9F02 - chains A and E of the 12 polymer chains in the assembly; structure by electron microscopy, 3.02 A resolution.

Chain A (and E):
Protein: Transmembrane protein gp41
From: Human immunodeficiency virus 1
Notes: chain E of this document is another copy of the same molecule, construct and numbering; everything in this record applies to it too
Reference sequence: Q2N0S8 (Q2N0S8_9HIV1); residues 512-664 here correspond to UniProt positions 511-663 (UniProt number = residue number - 1)
Chain sequence (170 residues; row label = number of the first residue in the row):
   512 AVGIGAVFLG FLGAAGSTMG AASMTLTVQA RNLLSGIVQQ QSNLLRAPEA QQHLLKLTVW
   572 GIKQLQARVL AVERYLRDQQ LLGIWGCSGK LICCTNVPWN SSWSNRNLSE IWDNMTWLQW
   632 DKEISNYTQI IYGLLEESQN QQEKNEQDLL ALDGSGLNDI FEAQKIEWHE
Disordered / not traced: 512-520, 548-567, 653-681
Cystine bridges: Cys598-Cys604
Sequence notes: conflict Pro559 (Ile558 in Q2N0S8), Cys605 (Thr604 in Q2N0S8); expression tag (665-681)

How chain A and chain E interact:
Pairs across the interface (17; chain A residue first):
  Ile573(A) - Thr569(E)
  Ile573(A) - Ile573(E)  hydrophobic
  Leu576(A) - Leu576(E)  hydrophobic
  Gln577(A) - Leu576(E)
  Val580(A) - Arg579(E)
  Leu581(A) - Arg579(E)
  Glu584(A) - Arg579(E)  salt bridge
  Leu587(A) - Leu545(E)
  Leu587(A) - Val583(E)  hydrophobic
  Arg588(A) - Leu545(E)
  Arg588(A) - Ser546(E)
  Gln591(A) - Ala541(E)  hydrogen bond (side chain-backbone)
  Gln591(A) - Arg542(E)
  Gln591(A) - Tyr586(E)
  Gly594(A) - Gly600(E)
  Ile595(A) - Thr538(E)
  Asn651(A) - Thr538(E)
Other interface residues (no listed pair), chain A (14 interface residues in all): Val583, Ser599
Other interface residues (no listed pair), chain E (14 interface residues in all): Val580, Leu587

In short:
Chain A and chain E each contribute 14 residues to their interface, with 1 hydrogen bond and 1 salt bridge.
Among the polar pairs are Glu584(A)-Arg579(E) and Gln591(A)-Ala541(E).
Both chains are Transmembrane protein gp41 (Human immunodeficiency virus 1). Entry 9F02 (HIV-1 envelope
glycoprotein (BG505 gp140 SOSIP.664) trimer in complex with three copies of ELC07 broadly neutralizing ...)
was determined by electron microscopy.
